Entry 5Z7O (X-ray diffraction, 2.00 A resolution); this record covers chain A.

[Chain A]
Name: Chitinase A
Source organism: Serratia marcescens
Notes: engineered mutation(s): D313A, K369M, F396A, W539A, E540M
Sequence (546 residues; each row starts with the number of its first residue):
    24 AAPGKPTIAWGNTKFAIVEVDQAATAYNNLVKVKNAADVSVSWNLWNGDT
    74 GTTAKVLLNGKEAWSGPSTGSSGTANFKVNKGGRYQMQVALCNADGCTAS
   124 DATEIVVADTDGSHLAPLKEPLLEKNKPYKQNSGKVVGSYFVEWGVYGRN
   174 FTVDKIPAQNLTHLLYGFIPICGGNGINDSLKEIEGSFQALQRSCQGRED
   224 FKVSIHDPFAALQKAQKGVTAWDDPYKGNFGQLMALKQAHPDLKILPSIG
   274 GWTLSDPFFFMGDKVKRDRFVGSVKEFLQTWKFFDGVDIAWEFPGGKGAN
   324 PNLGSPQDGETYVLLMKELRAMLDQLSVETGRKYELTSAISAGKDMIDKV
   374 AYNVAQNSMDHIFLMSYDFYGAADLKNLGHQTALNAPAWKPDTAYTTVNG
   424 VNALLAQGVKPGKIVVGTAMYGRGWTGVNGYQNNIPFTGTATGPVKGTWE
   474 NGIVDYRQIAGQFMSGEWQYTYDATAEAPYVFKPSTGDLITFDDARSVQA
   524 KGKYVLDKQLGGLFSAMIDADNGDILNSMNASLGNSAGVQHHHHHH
Not modelled in the structure: 564-569
Disulfide bonds: Cys115-Cys120, Cys195-Cys218
Reported in the primary citation:
  - catalytic residues: Glu315 (proposed by the authors, not directly observed)

[Overview]
The paper reports the catalytic residue Glu315.
Chain A is Chitinase A (Serratia marcescens); the structure, SmChiA sliding-intermediate with chitotetraose,
was determined by X-ray diffraction, deposited together with 5Z7M, 5Z7N and 5Z7P.
